PDB entry 4DUZ | X-ray diffraction, 3.65 A resolution | chains A and K of the 21 polymer chains in the assembly

[Chain A]
Molecule: 16S rRNA
Organism: Thermus thermophilus
Sequence (1522 nucleotides; row label = number of the first residue in the row; note: 42 numbers in that range are skipped by the numbering (no residue carries them; nothing is unmodelled there); a row labelled like 190A-190L holds insertion residues (190A, then the next letters in order); numbering starts at 0):
     0 UUUGUUGGAGAGUCUGAUCCUGGCUCAGGGUGAACGCUGGCGGCGUGCCU
    50 AAGACAUGCAAGUCGUGCGGG
    73 CCGCGGGGUUUU
    88 ACUCCG
    95 UGGUC
   101 AGCGGCGGACGGGUGAGUAACGCGUGGGU
  129A G
   130 ACCUACCCGGAAGAGGGGGACAACCCGGGGAAACUCGGGCUAAUCCCCCA
   180 UGUGGACCCGC
190A-190L CCCUUGGGGUGU
   191 GUCCAAAGGGCUUU
   216 GCCCGCUUCCGGAUGGGCCCGCGUCCCAUCAGCUAGUUGGUGGGGUAAUG
   266 GCCCACCAAGGCGACGACGGGUAGCCGGUCUGAGAGGAUGGCCGGCCACA
   316 GGGGCACUGAGACACGGGCCCCACUCCUACGGGAGGCAGCAGUUAGGAAU
   366 CUUCCGCAAUGGGCGCAAGCCUGACGGAGCGACGCCGCUUGGAGGAAGAA
   416 GCCCUUCGGGGUGUAAACUCCUGAA
   442 CCCGGGACGAAACCCCCGACGA
   474 GGGGACUGACGGUACCGGG
   494 GUAAUAGCGCCGGCCAACUCCGUGCCAGCAGCCGCGGUAAUACGGAGGGC
   544 GCGAGCGUUACCCGGAUUCACUGGGCGUAAAGGGCGUGUAGGCGGCCUGG
   594 GGCGUCCCAUGUGAAAGACCACGGCUCAACCGUGGGGGAGCGUGGGAUAC
   644 GCUCAGGCUAGACGGUGGGAGAGGGUGGUGGAAUUCCCGGAGUAGCGGUG
   694 AAAUGCGCAGAUACCGGGAGGAACGCCGAUGGCGAAGGCAGCCACCUGGU
   744 CCACCCGUGACGCUGAGGCGCGAAAGCGUGGGGAGCAAACCGGAUUAGAU
   794 ACCCGGGUAGUCCACGCCCUAAACGAUGCGCGCUAGGUCUCUGGGUCU
   848 CCUGGGGGCCGAAGCUAACGCGUUAAGCGCGCCGCCUGGGGAGUACGGCC
   898 GCAAGGCUGAAACUCAAAGGAAUUGACGGGGGCCCGCACAAGCGGUGGAG
   948 CAUGUGGUUUAAUUCGAAGXAACGCGAAGAACCUUACCAGGCCUUGACAU
   998 GCUAGG
 1003A G
  1004 AACCCGGGUGAAAGCCUGGGGUGCCCC
1030A-1030D GCGA
  1031 GGGGAGCCCUAGCACAGGUGCUGCAUGGCCGUCGUCAGCUCGUGCCGUGA
  1081 GGUGUUGGGUUAAGUCCCGCAACGAGCGCAACCCCCGCCGUUAGUUGCCA
  1131 GCGGUUCGGCCGGGCACUCUAACGGGACUGCCCGCGAAA
  1171 GCGGGAGGAAGGAGGGGACGACGUCUGGUCAGCAUGGCCCUUACGGCCUG
  1221 GGCGACACACGUGCUACAAUGCCCACUACAAAGCGAUGCCACCCGGCAAC
  1271 GGGGAGCUAAUCGCAAAAAGGUGGGCCCAGUUCGGAUUGGGGUCUGCAAC
  1321 CCGACCCCAUGAAGCCGGAAUCGCUAGUAAUCGCGGAUCAG
 1361A C
  1362 CAUGCCGCGGUGAAUACGUUCCCGGGCCUUGUACACACXGCCXGUXACGC
  1412 CAUGGGAGCGGGCUCUACCCGAAGUCGCCGGG
  1446 AGCCUACGGG
  1459 CAGGCGCCGAGGGUAGGGCCCGUGACUGGGGCGAAGUCGUAACAAGGUAG
  1509 CUGUACCGGAAGGUGCGGCUGGAUCCACUCCUUUCU
Not modelled in the structure: 0-4, 1534-1538
Construct notes: engineered mutation C13 (U659 in M26923.1); conflict C1534 (A2157 in M26923.1), A1535 (C2158 in M26923.1)
Modified / non-standard residues: PSU (pseudouridine-5'-monophosphate) at position 516, 7MG (7N-methyl-8-hydroguanosine-5'-monophosphate) at position 527, M2G (N2-dimethylguanosine-5'-monophosphate) at position 966, 5MC (5-methylcytidine-5'-monophosphate) at position 967, 2MG (2N-methylguanosine-5'-monophosphate) at position 1207, 5MC (5-methylcytidine-5'-monophosphate) at position 1400, 4OC (4n,o2'-methylcytidine-5'-monophosphate) at position 1402, 5MC (5-methylcytidine-5'-monophosphate) at position 1404, 5MC (5-methylcytidine-5'-monophosphate) at position 1407, UR3 (3-methyluridine-5'-monophoshate) at position 1498, MA6 (6N-dimethyladenosine-5'-monophoshate) at position 1518, MA6 (6N-dimethyladenosine-5'-monophoshate) at position 1519, PSU (pseudouridine-5'-monophosphate) at position 1540, PSU (pseudouridine-5'-monophosphate) at position 1541
Bound ions: Mg2+ site 1 near U5 (its only coordinating residue here); Mg2+ site 2 near G6 (its only coordinating residue here); Mg2+ site 3 near U14 (its only coordinating residue here); Mg2+ site 4 near G21 (its only coordinating residue here); Mg2+ site 5 near G22 (its only coordinating residue here); Mg2+ site 6 near C48 (its only coordinating residue here); Mg2+ site 7: C48, U49, G115; Mg2+ site 8 near A53 (its only coordinating residue here); Mg2+ site 9: A59, U387; Mg2+ site 10: G107, G324; Mg2+ site 11 near A109 (its only coordinating residue here); Mg2+ site 12 near G112 (its only coordinating residue here); 103 more Mg2+ sites not listed
Residues lining bound ligands: streptomycin (SRY): U12, U14, C526, 7MG_527, C912, A913, A914, A915, C1490, G1491

[Chain K]
Name: ribosomal protein S11
Organism: Thermus thermophilus
UniProtKB: P80376 (RS11_THET8); residues 1-129 here = UniProt positions 1-129
Amino-acid sequence (129 residues; each row starts with the number of its first residue):
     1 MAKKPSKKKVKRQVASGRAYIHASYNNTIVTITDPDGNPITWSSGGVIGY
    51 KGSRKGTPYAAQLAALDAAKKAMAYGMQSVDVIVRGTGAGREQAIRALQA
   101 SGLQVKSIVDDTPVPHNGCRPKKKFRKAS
Not modelled in the structure: 1-10, 127-129
Bound ions: Mg2+: Asn-26 (shared with G691(A) of chain A)

[How chain A and chain K interact]
Residue-residue contacts - 74 pairs, chain A then chain K:
  G674(A) / His-116(K)  base contact
  A675(A) / Val-114(K)  hydrogen bond to the sugar
  A675(A) / Pro-115(K)  base contact
  A675(A) / His-116(K)  hydrogen bond to the base
  A675(A) / Asn-117(K)  base contact
  A675(A) / Gly-118(K)  base contact
  A676(A) / Pro-113(K)  sugar contact
  A676(A) / Val-114(K)  sugar contact
  A676(A) / Pro-115(K)  sugar contact
  U677(A) / Cys-119(K)  hydrogen bond to the base
  G683(A) / Asn-38(K)  hydrogen bond to the base
  G683(A) / Pro-39(K)  base contact
  A684(A) / Arg-12(K)  phosphate contact
  A684(A) / Asn-38(K)  sugar contact
  A684(A) / Pro-39(K)  hydrogen bond to the sugar
  G685(A) / Pro-39(K)  sugar contact
  G685(A) / Ile-40(K)  sugar contact
  G685(A) / Trp-42(K)  sugar contact
  U686(A) / Trp-42(K)  hydrogen bond to the sugar
  A687(A) / Lys-71(K)  salt bridge to the phosphate
  G688(A) / Trp-42(K)  sugar contact
  G688(A) / Ser-44(K)  hydrogen bond to the phosphate
  G688(A) / Gly-46(K)  sugar contact
  G688(A) / Val-47(K)  sugar contact
  C689(A) / Asn-27(K)  phosphate contact
  C689(A) / Ser-44(K)  hydrogen bond to the phosphate
  C689(A) / Gly-45(K)  phosphate contact
  C689(A) / Gly-46(K)  hydrogen bond to the phosphate
  C689(A) / Lys-55(K)  salt bridge to the phosphate
  G690(A) / Asn-27(K)  phosphate contact
  G690(A) / Lys-55(K)  salt bridge to the phosphate
  G691(A) / Asn-26(K)  hydrogen bond to the phosphate
  G691(A) / Lys-51(K)  base contact
  G691(A) / Gly-52(K)  base contact
  G691(A) / Lys-55(K)  hydrogen bond to the base
  U692(A) / Asn-26(K)  hydrogen bond to the phosphate
  U692(A) / Gly-52(K)  base contact
  U692(A) / Ser-53(K)  hydrogen bond to the base
  U692(A) / Lys-124(K)  salt bridge to the phosphate
  A694(A) / Ser-53(K)  hydrogen bond to the phosphate
  A695(A) / Gly-52(K)  phosphate contact
  A695(A) / Ser-53(K)  hydrogen bond to the phosphate
  A704(A) / Trp-42(K)  base contact
  U705(A) / Trp-42(K)  base contact
  A706(A) / His-22(K)  sugar contact
  A706(A) / Ile-29(K)  sugar contact
  A706(A) / Thr-31(K)  hydrogen bond to the base
  C707(A) / Tyr-20(K)  phosphate contact
  C707(A) / Gly-37(K)  hydrogen bond to the sugar
  C707(A) / Pro-39(K)  base contact
  C707(A) / Arg-85(K)  salt bridge to the phosphate
  C708(A) / Tyr-20(K)  phosphate contact
  C708(A) / Asp-36(K)  sugar contact
  C708(A) / Gly-37(K)  sugar contact
  C708(A) / Arg-85(K)  salt bridge to the phosphate
  A715(A) / Gly-118(K)  base contact
  A716(A) / Asn-117(K)  hydrogen bond to the sugar
  A716(A) / Gly-118(K)  base contact
  C717(A) / His-116(K)  sugar contact
  C717(A) / Asn-117(K)  sugar contact
  G718(A) / His-116(K)  stacking on the base
  G718(A) / Asn-117(K)  sugar contact
  A777(A) / Cys-119(K)  base contact
  G778(A) / Cys-119(K)  sugar contact
  G778(A) / Arg-120(K)  hydrogen bond to the sugar
  C779(A) / Arg-120(K)  sugar contact
  C779(A) / Pro-121(K)  phosphate contact
  C779(A) / Lys-122(K)  salt bridge to the phosphate
  A780(A) / Lys-122(K)  salt bridge to the phosphate
  A780(A) / Lys-123(K)  hydrogen bond to the phosphate
  C797(A) / Lys-124(K)  salt bridge to the phosphate
  G1523(A) / Lys-123(K)  salt bridge to the phosphate
  C1524(A) / Arg-120(K)  salt bridge to the phosphate
  G1525(A) / Arg-120(K)  salt bridge to the phosphate
Interface residues without a listed pair, chain A (35 interface residues in all): G714, C796
Interface residues without a listed pair, chain K (39 interface residues in all): Arg-18, Ser-24, Tyr-75, Arg-126

[Overview]
35 residues of chain A face 39 of chain K across their interface, with 20 hydrogen bonds, 12 salt bridges and
1 aromatic stacking contact. Polar contacts include A675(A)/His-116(K), U677(A)/Cys-119(K) and
G683(A)/Asn-38(K). Chain A binds streptomycin.
Chain A is 16S rRNA and chain K is ribosomal protein S11, both from Thermus thermophilus; the structure,
Crystal structure of the Thermus thermophilus 30S ribosomal subunit with a 16S rRNA mutation, U13C, bound ...,
was determined by X-ray diffraction.
